PDB entry 9CRO | electron microscopy, 3.50 A resolution | chains A and S of the 15 polymer chains in the assembly

== Chain A ==
Molecule: CRISPR-associated aCascade subunit Cas7/Csa2 2
Organism: Saccharolobus solfataricus P2
Reference sequence: Q97Y91 (CSA2B_SACS2); numbering as in UniProt (aligned over 1-321)
Chain sequence (321 residues; numbered 1 to 321; the number before each row is that of its first residue):
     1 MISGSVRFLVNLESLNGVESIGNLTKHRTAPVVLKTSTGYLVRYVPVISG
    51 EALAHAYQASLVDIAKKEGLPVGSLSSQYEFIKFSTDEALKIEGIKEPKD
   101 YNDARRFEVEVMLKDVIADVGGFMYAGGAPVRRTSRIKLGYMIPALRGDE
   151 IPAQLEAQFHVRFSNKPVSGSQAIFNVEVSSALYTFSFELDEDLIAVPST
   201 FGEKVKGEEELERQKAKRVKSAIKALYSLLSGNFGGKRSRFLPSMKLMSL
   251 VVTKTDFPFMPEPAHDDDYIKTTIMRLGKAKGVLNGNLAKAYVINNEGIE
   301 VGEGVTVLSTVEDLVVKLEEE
Disordered / not traced: 169-172, 321
Swiss-Prot annotation at these positions:
  - mutagenesis: His160 (H160A: Significantly reduced affinity for crRNA)

== Chain S ==
Molecule: 63-nt RNA strand
Organism: Saccharolobus solfataricus
Sequence (63 nucleotides; numbered 1 to 63; the number before each row is that of its first residue):
     1 AUUGAAAGUUCUGUUUCGAAGAAAACCCGCCUCAGAUUCAUUAUGGGGAU
    51 AAUCUCUUAUAGA
Disordered / not traced: 45-63

== How chain A and chain S interact ==
Residue-residue contacts (34):
  Leu15(A) with U10(S), phosphate contact
  Asn16(A) with G8(S), sugar contact; U10(S), phosphate contact
  Gly17(A) with U9(S), hydrogen bond to the sugar; U10(S), hydrogen bond to the phosphate
  Val18(A) with U9(S), sugar contact
  Glu51(A) with A7(S), base contact
  His55(A) with G8(S), salt bridge to the phosphate
  Met124(A) with A5(S), base contact; A6(S), sugar contact
  Arg132(A) with A1(S), sugar contact; U2(S), salt bridge to the phosphate; A5(S), sugar contact
  Arg133(A) with A5(S), sugar contact
  Thr134(A) with A1(S), base contact
  Ser135(A) with A6(S), phosphate contact
  Lys138(A) with A1(S), hydrogen bond to the base
  His160(A) with U15(S), salt bridge to the phosphate
  Val161(A) with G13(S), hydrogen bond to the sugar; U14(S), sugar contact; U15(S), hydrogen bond to the phosphate
  Arg162(A) with G13(S), phosphate contact; U14(S), phosphate contact
  Phe163(A) with U14(S), hydrogen bond to the phosphate
  Phe175(A) with G13(S), stacking on the base
  Asp191(A) with A1(S), base contact
  Leu194(A) with A1(S), base contact
  Gly235(A) with G8(S), hydrogen bond to the base
  Gly236(A) with G8(S), base contact; C11(S), phosphate contact
  Lys237(A) with U10(S), phosphate contact; C11(S), hydrogen bond to the phosphate
  Ser239(A) with U12(S), hydrogen bond to the phosphate
  Arg240(A) with G13(S), salt bridge to the phosphate
Interface residues without a listed pair, chain A (35 interface residues in all): Glu19, Ala52, Gln58, Phe81, Ile82, Lys83, Gly122, Phe123, Phe159, Ala173, Arg238
Interface residues without a listed pair, chain S (14 interface residues in all): U16

== Summary ==
35 residues of chain A and 14 residues of chain S are in contact, with 9 hydrogen bonds, 4 salt bridges and 1
aromatic stacking contact. Polar contacts include Lys138(A)-A1(S), Gly235(A)-G8(S) and Gly17(A)-U9(S). From
UniProt: one mutagenesis site on chain A.
Here chain A is CRISPR-associated aCascade subunit Cas7/Csa2 2 (Saccharolobus solfataricus P2) and chain S is
a 63-nt RNA strand (Saccharolobus solfataricus). Entry 9CRO (Post-targeting aCascade Type IA CRISPR-Cas
Surveillance Complexes) was determined by electron microscopy.
